5VHH - chains V and d of the 19 polymer chains in the assembly; structure by electron microscopy, 6.10 A resolution (low resolution: residue-level contacts below are approximate; hydrogen-bond / salt-bridge calls are withheld).

== Chain V ==
Protein: 26S proteasome non-ATPase regulatory subunit 3
From: Homo sapiens
UniProt: O43242 (PSMD3_HUMAN); numbering as in UniProt (aligned over 18-505)
Amino-acid sequence (488 residues; each row starts with the number of its first residue):
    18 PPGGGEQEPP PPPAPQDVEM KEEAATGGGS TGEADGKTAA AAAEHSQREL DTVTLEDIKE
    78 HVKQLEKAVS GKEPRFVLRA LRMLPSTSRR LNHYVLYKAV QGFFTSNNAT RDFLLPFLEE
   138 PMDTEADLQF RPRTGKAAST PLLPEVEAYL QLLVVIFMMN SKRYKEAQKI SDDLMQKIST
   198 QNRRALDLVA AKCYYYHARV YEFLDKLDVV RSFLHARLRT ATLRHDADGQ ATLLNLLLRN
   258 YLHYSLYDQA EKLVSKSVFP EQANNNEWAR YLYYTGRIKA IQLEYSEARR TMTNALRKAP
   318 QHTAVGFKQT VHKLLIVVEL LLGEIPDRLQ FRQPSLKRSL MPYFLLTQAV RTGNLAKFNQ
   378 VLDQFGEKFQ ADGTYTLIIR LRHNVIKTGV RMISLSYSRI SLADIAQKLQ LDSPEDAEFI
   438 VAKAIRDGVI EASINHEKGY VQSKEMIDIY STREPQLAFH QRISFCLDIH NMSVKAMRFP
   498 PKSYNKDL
UniProt features mapped onto this chain:
  - modified residue (Phosphoserine): Ser418, Ser430
  - cross-link: Lys38 (Glycyl lysine isopeptide (Lys-Gly) (interchain with G-Cter in SUMO1))

== Chain d ==
Protein: 26S proteasome non-ATPase regulatory subunit 8
From: Homo sapiens
UniProt: P48556 (PSMD8_HUMAN); residues 1-257 here correspond to UniProt positions 94-350 (UniProt number = residue number + 93)
Amino-acid sequence (257 residues; numbered 1 to 257; the number before each row is that of its first residue):
     1 MYEQLKGEWN RKSPNLSKCG EELGRLKLVL LELNFLPTTG TKLTKQQLIL ARDILEIGAQ
    61 WSILRKDIPS FERYMAQLKC YYFDYKEQLP ESAYMHQLLG LNLLFLLSQN RVAEFHTELE
   121 RLPAKDIQTN VYIKHPVSLE QYLMEGSYNK VFLAKGNIPA ESYTFFIDIL LDTIRDEIAG
   181 CIEKAYEKIL FTEATRILFF NTPKKMTDYA KKRGWVLGPN NYYSFASQQQ KPEDTTIPST
   241 ELAKQVIEYA RQLEMIV
UniProt features mapped onto this chain:
  - modified residue: Ser13 (Phosphoserine)
  - cross-link: Lys204 (Glycyl lysine isopeptide (Lys-Gly) (interchain with G-Cter in SUMO2))

== Chain V / chain d interface ==
Pairs across the interface - 53 pairs, chain V then chain d:
  Lys223(V) - Tyr85(d)
  Asp225(V) - Tyr85(d)
  His260(V) - Glu120(d)
  Tyr261(V) - Phe83(d)
  Tyr261(V) - Arg121(d)
  Leu263(V) - Thr117(d)
  Leu263(V) - Glu120(d)
  Leu263(V) - Arg121(d)
  Asp265(V) - Thr117(d)
  Ile298(V) - His116(d)
  Ile298(V) - Thr117(d)
  Thr391(V) - Glu120(d)
  Thr391(V) - Pro123(d)
  Tyr392(V) - Gln128(d)
  Thr393(V) - Leu119(d)
  Ile396(V) - Gln141(d)
  Arg397(V) - His116(d)
  Arg397(V) - Leu119(d)
  Arg397(V) - Met144(d)
  His400(V) - Gln141(d)
  His400(V) - Tyr142(d)
  His400(V) - Glu145(d)
  Phe436(V) - Gly146(d)
  Phe436(V) - Ser147(d)
  Phe436(V) - Tyr148(d)
  Phe436(V) - Ile197(d)
  Lys440(V) - Glu145(d)
  Lys440(V) - Gly146(d)
  Ile442(V) - Tyr186(d)
  Arg443(V) - Cys181(d)
  Glu448(V) - Gln228(d)
  Ser450(V) - Glu187(d)
  Ile451(V) - Tyr186(d)
  Ile451(V) - Glu187(d)
  Ile451(V) - Lys188(d)
  Ile451(V) - Ile189(d)
  Asn452(V) - Glu187(d)
  Asn452(V) - Lys188(d)
  His453(V) - Lys188(d)
  His453(V) - Glu193(d)
  Glu471(V) - Pro232(d)
  His477(V) - Glu241(d)
  His477(V) - Leu242(d)
  His477(V) - Gln245(d)
  Ser481(V) - Gln245(d)
  Ser481(V) - Tyr249(d)
  Leu484(V) - Tyr249(d)
  Asn488(V) - Gln252(d)
  Asn488(V) - Leu253(d)
  Lys492(V) - Gln252(d)
  Lys492(V) - Ile256(d)
  Arg495(V) - Gln252(d)
  Arg495(V) - Leu253(d)
Also at the interface, not in a pair above, chain V (41 interface residues in all): Leu259, Ser262, Tyr264, Arg399, Glu432, Glu435, Ala439, Ala449, Glu454, Lys461, Ile480, Asp485
Also at the interface, not in a pair above, chain d (39 interface residues in all): Glu118, Asn149, Ile178, Ile182, Leu190, Arg196, Pro238

== In short ==
The interface between chain V and chain d involves 41 residues on one side and 39 on the other.
Here chain V is 26S proteasome non-ATPase regulatory subunit 3 and chain d is 26S proteasome non-ATPase
regulatory subunit 8, both from Homo sapiens. Entry 5VHH (Conformational Landscape of the p28-Bound Human
Proteasome Regulatory Particle) was determined by electron microscopy, deposited together with 5VGZ, 5VHF,
5VHI, 5VHJ, 5VHM, 5VHN and 5 further entries.
